PDB entry 7OD1 | X-ray diffraction, 2.45 A resolution | chain A

Chain A:
Molecule: E3 ubiquitin-protein ligase ARIH2
Source organism: Homo sapiens
Notes: EC 2.3.2.31
UniProtKB: O95376 (ARI2_HUMAN); numbering as in UniProt (aligned over 1-493)
Chain sequence (493 residues; row label = number of the first residue in the row):
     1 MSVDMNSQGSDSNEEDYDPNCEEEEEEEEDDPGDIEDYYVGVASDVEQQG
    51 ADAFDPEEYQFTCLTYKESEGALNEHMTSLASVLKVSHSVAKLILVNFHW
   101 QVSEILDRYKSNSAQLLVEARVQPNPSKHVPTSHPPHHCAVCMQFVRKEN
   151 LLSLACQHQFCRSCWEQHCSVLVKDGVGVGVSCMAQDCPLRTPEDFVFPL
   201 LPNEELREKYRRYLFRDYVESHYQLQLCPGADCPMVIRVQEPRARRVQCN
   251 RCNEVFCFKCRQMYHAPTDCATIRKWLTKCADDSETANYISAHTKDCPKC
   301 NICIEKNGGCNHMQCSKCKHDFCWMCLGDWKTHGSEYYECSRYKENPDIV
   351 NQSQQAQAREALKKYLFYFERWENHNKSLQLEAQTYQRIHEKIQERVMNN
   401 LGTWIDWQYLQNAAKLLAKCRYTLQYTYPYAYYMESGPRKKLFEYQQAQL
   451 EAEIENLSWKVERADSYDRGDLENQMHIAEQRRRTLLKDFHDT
Disordered / not traced: 1-57, 128-133
Metal / ion sites: Zn2+ site 1: C139, C142, C161, C164; Zn2+ site 2: C156, H158, C183, C188; Zn2+ site 3: C228, C233, C249, C252; Zn2+ site 4: C257, C260, H265, C270; Zn2+ site 5: C297, C300, C315, C318; Zn2+ site 6: C323, C326, H333, C340
From the paper describing this entry:
  - catalytic residues: C310 (citing earlier work)
  - mutagenesis - L381A/E382A/E455A: increased catalytic activity
  - specificity-determining residues: K110 (proposed by the authors, not directly observed)

In short:
C139, C142, C161 and C164 form the Zn2+ site 1. C156, H158, C183 and C188 form the Zn2+ site 2. The paper
reports the catalytic residue C310; L381A/E382A/E455A increase catalytic activity.
Chain A is E3 ubiquitin-protein ligase ARIH2 (Homo sapiens); the structure, Crystal structure of RBR ubiquitin
ligase ARIH2, was determined by X-ray diffraction together with 7ONI from the same study.
